1RF1 - chains C and G of the 5 polymer chains in the assembly; structure by X-ray diffraction, 2.53 A resolution.

[Chain C]
Name: Fibrinogen gamma chain
Source organism: Homo sapiens
Notes: fragment: Fibrinogen gamma chain
Reference sequence: P02679 (FIBG_HUMAN); residues 96-406 here correspond to UniProt positions 122-432 (UniProt number = residue number + 26)
Chain sequence (311 residues; each row starts with the number of its first residue):
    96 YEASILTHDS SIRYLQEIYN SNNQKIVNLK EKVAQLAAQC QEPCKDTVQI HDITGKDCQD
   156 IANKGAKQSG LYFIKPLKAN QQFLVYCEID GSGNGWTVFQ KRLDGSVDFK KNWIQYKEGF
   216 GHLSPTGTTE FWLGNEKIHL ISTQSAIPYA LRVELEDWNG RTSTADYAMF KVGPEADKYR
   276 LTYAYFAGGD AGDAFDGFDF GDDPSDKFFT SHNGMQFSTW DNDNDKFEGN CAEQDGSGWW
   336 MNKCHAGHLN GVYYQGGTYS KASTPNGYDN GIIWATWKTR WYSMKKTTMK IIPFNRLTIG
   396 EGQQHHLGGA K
Not modelled in the structure: 394-406
Disulfide bonds: Cys153-Cys182, Cys326-Cys339
Sequence notes: engineered mutation Ala132 (Glu158 in P02679)
Metal / ion sites: Ca2+: Asp318, Asp320, Phe322, Gly324

[Chain G]
Name: GHRP peptide
Chain sequence (4 residues; numbered 1 to 4; the number before each row is that of its first residue):
     1 GHRP

[Interface between chain C and chain G]
Residue-residue contacts (19):
  Phe295(C) - His2(G)
  Asp297(C) - His2(G)  salt bridge
  Asp297(C) - Pro4(G)
  Asp301(C) - His2(G)  salt bridge
  Thr305(C) - Gly1(G)
  Thr305(C) - His2(G)
  Phe322(C) - Arg3(G)
  Gln329(C) - Arg3(G)  hydrogen bond
  Asp330(C) - Arg3(G)  salt bridge
  Lys338(C) - Gly1(G)
  Lys338(C) - His2(G)
  Lys338(C) - Arg3(G)  hydrogen bond (backbone-backbone)
  Cys339(C) - Gly1(G)  hydrogen bond (backbone-backbone)
  Cys339(C) - His2(G)
  Cys339(C) - Arg3(G)  hydrogen bond
  His340(C) - Gly1(G)  hydrogen bond (backbone-backbone)
  Tyr363(C) - Arg3(G)
  Asp364(C) - Gly1(G)  hydrogen bond (side chain-backbone)
  Arg375(C) - His2(G)
Other interface residues (no listed pair), chain C (14 interface residues in all): Asp298

[Summary]
14 residues of chain C face 4 of chain G across their interface, with 6 hydrogen bonds and 3 salt bridges.
Polar pairs include Asp297(C)-His2(G), Asp301(C)-His2(G) and Asp330(C)-Arg3(G). The Ca2+ site is built by
Asp318(C), Asp320(C), Phe322(C) and Gly324(C).
Chain C is Fibrinogen gamma chain (Homo sapiens) and chain G is GHRP peptide; the structure, Crystal Structure
of Fragment D of gammaE132A Fibrinogen with the Peptide Ligand Gly-His-Arg-Pro-amide, was determined by X-ray
diffraction (same publication as 1RF0).
